Entry 1ZBY (X-ray diffraction, 1.20 A resolution); this record covers chain A.

== Chain A ==
Molecule: Cytochrome c peroxidase
Source organism: Saccharomyces cerevisiae
Notes: EC 1.11.1.5
UniProt: P00431 (CCPR_YEAST); residues 1-294 here correspond to UniProt positions 68-361 (UniProt number = residue number + 67)
Amino-acid sequence (294 residues; numbered 1 to 294; the number before each row is that of its first residue):
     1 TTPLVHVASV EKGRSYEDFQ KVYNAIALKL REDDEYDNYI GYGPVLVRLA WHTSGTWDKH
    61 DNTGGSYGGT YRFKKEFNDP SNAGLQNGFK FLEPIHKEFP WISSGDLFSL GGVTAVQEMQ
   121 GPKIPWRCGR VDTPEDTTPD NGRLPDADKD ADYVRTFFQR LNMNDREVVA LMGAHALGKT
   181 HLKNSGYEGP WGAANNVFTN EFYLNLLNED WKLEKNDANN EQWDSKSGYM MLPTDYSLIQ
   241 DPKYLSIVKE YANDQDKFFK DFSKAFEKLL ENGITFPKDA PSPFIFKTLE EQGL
Disordered / not traced: 1-3
Bound ions: heme Fe near H175 (its only coordinating residue here)
Residues lining bound ligands: heme (HEM): D37, P44, V45, V47, R48, W51, P145, D146, A147, V154, F158, L171, M172, A174, H175, L177, G178, K179, T180, H181, N184, S185, Y187, W191, L232, T234, F262, F266
UniProt features mapped onto this chain:
  - active site: H52 (Proton acceptor), W191 (Tryptophan radical intermediate)
  - binding site (heme b): H175
  - site: R48 (Transition state stabilizer)
  - modified residue: Y153 (Phosphotyrosine)
Reported in the primary citation:
  - conformationally variable residues (order/disorder transition): R48, M172, A193 to N195
  - heme coordination: H175
  - contacts within the chain: W191-D235 (hydrogen bond), H175-D235 (hydrogen bond)
  - catalytic residues: R48 (citing earlier work)

== Overview ==
Bound to chain A: heme. Curated annotation (UniProt) lists active-site residues H52 and W191 and heme
b-binding residue H175. From the paper: the catalytic residue R48; heme coordination by H175.
Chain A is Cytochrome c peroxidase (Saccharomyces cerevisiae); the structure, High-Resolution Crystal
Structure of Native (Resting) Cytochrome c Peroxidase (CcP), was determined by X-ray diffraction, deposited
together with 1ZBZ.
